Entry 8GAO (electron microscopy, 4.10 A resolution (low resolution: residue-level contacts below are approximate; hydrogen-bond / salt-bridge calls are withheld)); this record covers chains E and M of the 10 polymer chains in the assembly.

# Chain E
Protein: DnaB-like replicative helicase
Source organism: Escherichia phage T4
Notes: EC 3.6.4.-
UniProt: P04530 (HELIC_BPT4); residue numbers follow UniProt; this construct covers 1-432
Sequence (432 residues; row label = number of the first residue in the row):
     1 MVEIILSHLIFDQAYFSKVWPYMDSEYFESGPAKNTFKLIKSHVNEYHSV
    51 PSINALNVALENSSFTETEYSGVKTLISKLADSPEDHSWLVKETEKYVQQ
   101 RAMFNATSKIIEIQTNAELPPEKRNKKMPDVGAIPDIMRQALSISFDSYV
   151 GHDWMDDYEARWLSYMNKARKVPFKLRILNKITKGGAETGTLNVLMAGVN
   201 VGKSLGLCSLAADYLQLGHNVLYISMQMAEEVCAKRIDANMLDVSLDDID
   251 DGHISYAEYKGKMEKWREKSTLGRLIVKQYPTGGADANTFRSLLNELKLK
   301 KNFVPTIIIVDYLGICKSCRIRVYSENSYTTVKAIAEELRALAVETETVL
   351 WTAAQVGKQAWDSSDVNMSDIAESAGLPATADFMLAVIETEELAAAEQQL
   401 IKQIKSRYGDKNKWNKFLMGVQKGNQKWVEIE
Construct notes: engineered mutation Gln227 (Glu in P04530)
UniProt features mapped onto this chain:
  - binding site (ATP): Ala197 to Ser204
  - mutagenesis: Leu192 (L192Q: Partially suppresses phage growth inhibition by extra copies of bacterial AbpA-AbpB), Asp213 (D213Y: Partially suppresses phage growth inhibition by extra copies of bacterial AbpA-AbpB)
Ligand contacts:
  - ATP-gamma-S (AGS; phosphothiophosphoric acid-adenylate ester), molecule 1: Val199, Asn200, Val201, Gly202, Lys203, Ser204, Leu205, Gln227, Arg236, Leu246, Gln355, Lys423
  - ATP-gamma-S (AGS), molecule 2: Lys405, Ser406, Arg407, Tyr408, Gly409, Asp410, Lys411

# Chain M
Molecule: 12-nt DNA strand
Sequence (12 nucleotides; numbered 6 to 17; the number before each row is that of its first residue):
     6 TTTTTTTTTTTT

# How chain E and chain M interact
Pairs across the interface (10):
  Asn327(E) - DT8(M)
  Ser328(E) - DT9(M)
  Tyr329(E) - DT8(M)
  Lys358(E) - DT11(M)
  Lys358(E) - DT12(M)
  Ile371(E) - DT10(M)
  Ala372(E) - DT9(M)
  Ala372(E) - DT10(M)
  Glu373(E) - DT9(M)
  Ala375(E) - DT9(M)
Also at the interface, not in a pair above, chain E (9 interface residues in all): Gly357

# In short
9 residues of chain E and 5 residues of chain M are in contact. Chain E binds ATP-gamma-S. UniProt lists 8
ATP-binding residues and 2 mutagenesis sites on chain E.
Here chain E is DnaB-like replicative helicase (Escherichia phage T4) and chain M is a 12-nt DNA strand. Entry
8GAO (bacteriophage T4 stalled primosome with mutant gp41-E227Q) was determined by electron microscopy (same
publication as 8DTP, 8DUE, 8DVF, 8DVI, 8DW6, 8DWJ and 8G0Z).
